Entry 6ODM (electron microscopy, 4.30 A resolution (low resolution: residue-level contacts below are approximate; hydrogen-bond / salt-bridge calls are withheld)); this record covers chains G and K of the 19 polymer chains in the assembly.

Chain G (and K):
Molecule: Capsid vertex component 2
From: Human herpesvirus 1 strain KOS
Notes: chain K of this document is another copy of the same molecule, construct and numbering; everything in this record applies to it too
UniProt: D3YPI2 (D3YPI2_HHV1); residues 1-580 here = UniProt positions 1-580
Sequence (580 residues; numbered 1 to 580; the number before each row is that of its first residue):
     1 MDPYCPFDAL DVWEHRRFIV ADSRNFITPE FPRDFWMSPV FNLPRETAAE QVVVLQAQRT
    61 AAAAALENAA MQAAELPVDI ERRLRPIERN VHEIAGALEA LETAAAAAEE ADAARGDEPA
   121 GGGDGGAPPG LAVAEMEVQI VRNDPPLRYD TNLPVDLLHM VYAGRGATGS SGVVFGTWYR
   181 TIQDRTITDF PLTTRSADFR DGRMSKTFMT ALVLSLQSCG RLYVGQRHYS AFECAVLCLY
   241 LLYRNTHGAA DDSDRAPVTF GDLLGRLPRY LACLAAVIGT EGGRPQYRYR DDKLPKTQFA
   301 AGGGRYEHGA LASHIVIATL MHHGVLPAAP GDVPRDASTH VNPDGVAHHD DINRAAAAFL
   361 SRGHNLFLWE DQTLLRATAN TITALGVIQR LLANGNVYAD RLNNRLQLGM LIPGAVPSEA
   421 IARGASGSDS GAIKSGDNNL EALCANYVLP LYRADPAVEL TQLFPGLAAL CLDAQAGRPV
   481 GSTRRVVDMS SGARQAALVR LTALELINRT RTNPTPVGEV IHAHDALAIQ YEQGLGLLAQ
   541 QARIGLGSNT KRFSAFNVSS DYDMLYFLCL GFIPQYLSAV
Not modelled in the structure: 93-580 (chain K: 1-12, 92-580)

Chain G / chain K interface:
Contacting residue pairs - 27 pairs, chain G then chain K:
  Met1(G) with Glu30(K)
  Pro3(G) with Phe26(K)
  Tyr4(G) with Asn25(K); Phe26(K)
  Cys5(G) with Asn25(K)
  Pro6(G) with Asn25(K)
  Asp8(G) with Ile19(K)
  Ala9(G) with Phe18(K)
  Leu10(G) with Arg17(K); Phe18(K); Val20(K)
  Asp11(G) with Arg16(K); Arg17(K)
  Val12(G) with Arg16(K)
  Trp13(G) with His15(K)
  Glu14(G) with Trp13(K); Glu14(K)
  His15(G) with Trp13(K)
  Asn25(G) with Arg16(K)
  Gln51(G) with Val52(K)
  Val52(G) with Ala48(K)
  Leu55(G) with Leu55(K); Gln56(K); Arg59(K)
  Gln58(G) with Arg59(K)
  Arg59(G) with Leu55(K); Gln58(K)
Also at the interface, not in a pair above, chain G (23 interface residues in all): Phe7, Ile19, Ala48, Gln56
Also at the interface, not in a pair above, chain K (21 interface residues in all): Arg24, Ile27, Ala49, Gln51

In short:
23 residues of chain G face 21 of chain K across their interface.
Both chains are Capsid vertex component 2 (Human herpesvirus 1 strain KOS). Entry 6ODM (Herpes simplex virus
type 1 (HSV-1) portal vertex-adjacent capsid/CATC, asymmetric unit) was determined by electron microscopy
together with 6OD7 from the same study.
